Entry 2L0Y (solution NMR); this record covers chains A and B.

[Chain A]
Molecule: Mitochondrial intermembrane space import and assembly protein 40
Organism: Homo sapiens
Reference sequence: Q8N4Q1 (MIA40_HUMAN); residues -44 to 97 here correspond to UniProt positions 1-142 (UniProt number = residue number + 45)
Chain sequence (146 residues; each row starts with the number of its first residue; numbers below 1 keep their minus sign (Gly-48 is residue -48)):
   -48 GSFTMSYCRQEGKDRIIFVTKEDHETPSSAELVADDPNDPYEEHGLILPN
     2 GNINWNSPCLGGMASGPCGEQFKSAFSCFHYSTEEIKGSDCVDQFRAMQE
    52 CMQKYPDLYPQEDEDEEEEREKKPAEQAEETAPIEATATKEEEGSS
Unresolved in the structure: -48 to 0, 61-97
Sequence notes: expression tag (-48 to -45); engineered mutation Ser8 (Cys53 in Q8N4Q1)
Disulfides: Cys19-Cys52, Cys29-Cys42

[Chain B]
Molecule: COX17 cytochrome c oxidase assembly homolog (S. cerevisiae) pseudogene (COX17)
Organism: Homo sapiens
Reference sequence: Q5W0Q5 (Q5W0Q5_HUMAN); residues 19-81 here correspond to UniProt positions 1-63 (UniProt number = residue number - 18)
Chain sequence (67 residues; row label = number of the first residue in the row):
    15 GSFTMPGLVDSNPALPESQEKRPLKPCCTCPETKKARDACIIEKGEEHCG
    65 HLIEAHKESMRALGFKI
Unresolved in the structure: 15-60
Sequence notes: expression tag (15-18); engineered mutation Ser73 (Cys55 in Q5W0Q5)
From the paper describing this entry:
  - conformationally variable residues (order/disorder transition): Leu66 to Lys80
  - contacts within the chain: Leu77-Ile81 (hydrophobic contact)

[Chain A / chain B interface]
Contacting residue pairs (18):
  Pro9(A) - Cys63(B)
  Pro9(A) - Gly64(B)
  Cys10(A) - Cys63(B)  disulfide
  Cys10(A) - Gly64(B)
  Cys10(A) - Ile67(B)
  Leu11(A) - His70(B)
  Met14(A) - Ile67(B)
  Met14(A) - Met74(B)
  Phe23(A) - His70(B)
  Phe27(A) - His70(B)
  Lys38(A) - Ser73(B)
  Val43(A) - Leu77(B)
  Phe46(A) - Leu77(B)
  Arg47(A) - Leu77(B)
  Met49(A) - Met74(B)
  Gln50(A) - Met74(B)
  Gln50(A) - Gly78(B)
  Met53(A) - Met74(B)
Also at the interface, not in a pair above, chain B (10 interface residues in all): Lys71, Ile81
Cross-chain cystine bridges: Cys10(A)-Cys63(B)
From the paper, about this interface:
  - specific contacts: Cys10(A)-Cys63(B) (covalent link), Val43(A)-Leu77(B) (hydrophobic contact), Phe46(A)-Leu77(B) (hydrophobic contact)
  - interface residues, chain B: Ile67(B), His70(B), Met74(B), Leu77(B)

[Overview]
13 residues of chain A face 10 of chain B across their interface, with 1 disulfide bond. The paper describes a
contact between Cys10(A) and Cys63(B); hydrophobic contacts between Val43(A) and Leu77(B) and Phe46(A) and
Leu77(B). From the paper: interface residues Ile67(B), His70(B) and Met74(B) among others; conformational
variability at Leu66(B).
Here chain A is Mitochondrial intermembrane space import and assembly protein 40 and chain B is COX17
cytochrome c oxidase assembly homolog (S. cerevisiae) pseudogene (COX17), both from Homo sapiens. Entry 2L0Y
(Complex hMia40-hCox17) was determined by solution NMR.
